1AHI - chains A and B; structure by X-ray diffraction, 2.30 A resolution.

[Chain A (and B)]
Protein: 7 alpha-hydroxysteroid dehydrogenase
Organism: Escherichia coli
Notes: EC 1.1.1.159; chain B of this document is another copy of the same molecule, construct and numbering; everything in this record applies to it too
UniProtKB: P25529 (HDHA_ECOLI); residues 1-255 here = UniProt positions 1-255
Chain sequence (255 residues; numbered 1 to 255; the number before each row is that of its first residue):
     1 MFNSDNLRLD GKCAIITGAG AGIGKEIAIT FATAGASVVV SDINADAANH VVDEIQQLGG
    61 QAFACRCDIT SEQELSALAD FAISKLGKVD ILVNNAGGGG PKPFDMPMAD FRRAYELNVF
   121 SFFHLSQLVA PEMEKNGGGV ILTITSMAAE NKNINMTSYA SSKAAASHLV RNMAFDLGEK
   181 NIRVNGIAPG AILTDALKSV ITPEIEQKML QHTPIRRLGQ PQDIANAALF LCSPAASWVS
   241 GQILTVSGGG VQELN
Ligand contacts:
  - glycochenodeoxycholic acid (CHO): G98, G99, G100, P101, S146, M147, A148, N151, M156, Y159, P189, G190, A191, A196, L197, S199, V200, M209, Q252, E253, L254
  - NADH (NAI; 1,4-dihydronicotinamide adenine dinucleotide): G18, G20, A21, G22, I23, G24, D42, I43, N44, C67, D68, I69, T70, N95, A96, G97, G98, R113, L117, I144, T145, S146, Y159, K163, P189, G190, A191, I192, T194, A196, L197

[Chain A / chain B interface]
Residue-residue contacts (88; chain A residue first):
  E72(A) with M108(B); R112(B), salt bridge
  F104(A) with F123(B); S126(B); Q127(B), hydrogen bond (backbone-side chain); A130(B), hydrophobic; M173(B), hydrophobic; D176(B); L177(B), hydrophobic
  D105(A) with Q127(B)
  M106(A) with Q127(B), hydrogen bond (backbone-side chain)
  M108(A) with E72(B); F123(B), hydrophobic; H124(B); Q127(B)
  F111(A) with F120(B), hydrophobic; F123(B), hydrophobic
  R112(A) with E72(B), salt bridge; E116(B), salt bridge; F120(B)
  Y115(A) with Y115(B), hydrophobic; V119(B); F120(B), hydrophobic; A165(B)
  E116(A) with R112(B), salt bridge
  V119(A) with F111(B), hydrophobic; Y115(B)
  F120(A) with M108(B); F111(B), hydrophobic; R112(B); Y115(B), hydrophobic
  F123(A) with F104(B); M108(B), hydrophobic; F111(B), hydrophobic; T157(B)
  H124(A) with M108(B)
  Q127(A) with F104(B), hydrogen bond (side chain-backbone); D105(B); M106(B), hydrogen bond (side chain-backbone)
  A148(A) with H168(B), hydrogen bond (backbone-side chain)
  A149(A) with H168(B), hydrogen bond (backbone-side chain)
  E150(A) with H168(B)
  N151(A) with H168(B), hydrogen bond (backbone-side chain); N172(B)
  K152(A) with R171(B); N172(B); F175(B)
  N153(A) with N172(B), hydrogen bond (backbone-side chain); F175(B)
  I154(A) with F175(B); D176(B)
  N155(A) with D176(B), hydrogen bond (backbone-side chain)
  M156(A) with N172(B)
  T157(A) with F123(B); L169(B); M173(B); D176(B)
  A160(A) with H168(B); N172(B)
  S161(A) with A165(B); L169(B)
  A164(A) with H168(B)
  A165(A) with Y115(B); S161(B); A165(B), hydrophobic
  H168(A) with A148(B), hydrogen bond (side chain-backbone); A149(B); E150(B); N151(B), hydrogen bond (side chain-backbone); A160(B); A164(B)
  L169(A) with T157(B)
  R171(A) with K152(B)
  N172(A) with N151(B); K152(B); N153(B), hydrogen bond (side chain-backbone); A160(B)
  M173(A) with F104(B), hydrophobic; T157(B)
  F175(A) with K152(B); N153(B); I154(B)
  D176(A) with F104(B); I154(B); N155(B), hydrogen bond (side chain-backbone); T157(B)
  L177(A) with F104(B), hydrophobic
  E179(A) with I154(B)
Also at the interface, not in a pair above, chain A (39 interface residues in all): S126, A130
Also at the interface, not in a pair above, chain B (38 interface residues in all): M156

[Overview]
Chain A and chain B form an interface of 39 and 38 residues respectively, with 13 hydrogen bonds and 4 salt
bridges. Among the polar pairs are E72(A)-R112(B), R112(A)-E116(B) and F104(A)-Q127(B). Bound to chain A:
glycochenodeoxycholic acid and NADH.
Chain A and chain B are both 7 alpha-hydroxysteroid dehydrogenase (Escherichia coli); the structure, 7
alpha-hydroxysteroid dehydrogenase complexed with NADH and 7-oxo glycochenodeoxycholic acid, was determined by
X-ray diffraction (same publication as 1FMC and 1AHH).
